Entry 7KR3 (X-ray diffraction, 2.78 A resolution); this record covers chains A and C of the 4 polymer chains in the assembly.

[Chain A]
Protein: DNA ligase 1
From: Homo sapiens
Notes: EC 6.5.1.1
Reference sequence: P18858 (DNLI1_HUMAN); residues 262-904 here = UniProt positions 262-904
Chain sequence (647 residues; row label = number of the first residue in the row):
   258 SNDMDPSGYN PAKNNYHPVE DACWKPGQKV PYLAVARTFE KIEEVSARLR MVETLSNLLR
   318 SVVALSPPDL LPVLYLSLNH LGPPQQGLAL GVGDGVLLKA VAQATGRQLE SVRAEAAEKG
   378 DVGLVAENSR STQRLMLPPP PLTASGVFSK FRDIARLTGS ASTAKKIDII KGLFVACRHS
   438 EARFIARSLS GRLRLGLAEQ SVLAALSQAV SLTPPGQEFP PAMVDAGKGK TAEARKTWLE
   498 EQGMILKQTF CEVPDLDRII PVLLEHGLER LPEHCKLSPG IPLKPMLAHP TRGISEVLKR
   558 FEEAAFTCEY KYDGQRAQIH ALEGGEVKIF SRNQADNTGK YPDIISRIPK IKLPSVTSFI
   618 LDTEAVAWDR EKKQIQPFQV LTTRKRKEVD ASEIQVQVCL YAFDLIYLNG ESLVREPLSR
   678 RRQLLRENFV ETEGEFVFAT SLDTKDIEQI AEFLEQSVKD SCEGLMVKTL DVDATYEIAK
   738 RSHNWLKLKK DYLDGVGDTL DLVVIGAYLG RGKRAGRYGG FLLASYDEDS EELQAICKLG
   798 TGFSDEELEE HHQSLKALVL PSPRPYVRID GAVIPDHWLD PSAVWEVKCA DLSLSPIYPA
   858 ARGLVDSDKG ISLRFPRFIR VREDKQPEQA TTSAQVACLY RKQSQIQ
Disordered / not traced: 258-261, 388-395, 902-904
Construct notes: expression tag (258-261); engineered mutation Ala346 (Glu in P18858), Ala592 (Glu in P18858)
Small-molecule neighbours: adenosine monophosphate (AMP): Ala545, Glu566, Tyr567, Lys568, Tyr569, Arg573, Arg589, Glu621, Phe660, Ala696, Met723, Lys725, Trp742, Lys744, Tyr749
From the paper describing this entry:
  - binding site for the 12-nt DNA strand: His337, Pro341

[Chain C]
Molecule: 7-nt DNA strand
Sequence (7 nucleotides; row label = number of the first residue in the row):
     1 ATTCTGC
Covalently attached groups: adenosine monophosphate (AMP) linked to DA1

[Interface between chain A and chain C]
Contacting residue pairs (21):
  Ser303(A) with DG6(C), phosphate contact; DC7(C), hydrogen bond to the phosphate
  Ala304(A) with DC7(C), sugar contact
  Arg305(A) with DG6(C), base contact
  Lys568(A) with DA1(C), salt bridge to the phosphate
  Arg589(A) with DA1(C), salt bridge to the phosphate
  Lys744(A) with DT2(C), salt bridge to the phosphate
  Lys746(A) with DT2(C), salt bridge to the phosphate
  Tyr749(A) with DT2(C), hydrogen bond to the phosphate
  Thr798(A) with DT2(C), hydrogen bond to the base; DT3(C), hydrogen bond to the sugar
  Gly799(A) with DT3(C), phosphate contact; DC4(C), phosphate contact
  Phe800(A) with DC4(C), sugar contact
  Ser801(A) with DC4(C), phosphate contact; DT5(C), phosphate contact
  Asp802(A) with DC4(C), phosphate contact; DT5(C), hydrogen bond to the phosphate
  Phe872(A) with DA1(C), sugar contact
  Arg874(A) with DT2(C), hydrogen bond to the phosphate; DT3(C), salt bridge to the phosphate
Also at the interface, not in a pair above, chain A (16 interface residues in all): Glu803

[Overview]
16 residues of chain A and 7 residues of chain C are in contact; the contacts include 6 hydrogen bonds and 5
salt bridges. Among the polar pairs are Thr798(A)-DT2(C), Thr798(A)-DT3(C) and Ser303(A)-DC7(C). Ligands of
chain A: adenosine monophosphate. From the paper: a binding site for the 12-nt DNA strand at His337(A) and
Pro341(A).
Here chain A is DNA ligase 1 (Homo sapiens) and chain C is a 7-nt DNA strand. Entry 7KR3 (Human DNA Ligase
1(E346A/E592A) Bound to a bulged DNA substrate) was determined by X-ray diffraction, deposited together with
7KR4.
